6HUV - chains A and G of the 28 polymer chains in the assembly; structure by X-ray diffraction, 3.10 A resolution.

Chain A:
Name: Proteasome subunit alpha type-2
Source organism: Saccharomyces cerevisiae (strain ATCC 204508 / S288c)
Notes: EC 3.4.25.1
Reference sequence: P23639 (PSA2_YEAST); residues 1-250 here = UniProt positions 1-250
Chain sequence (250 residues; numbered 1 to 250; the number before each row is that of its first residue):
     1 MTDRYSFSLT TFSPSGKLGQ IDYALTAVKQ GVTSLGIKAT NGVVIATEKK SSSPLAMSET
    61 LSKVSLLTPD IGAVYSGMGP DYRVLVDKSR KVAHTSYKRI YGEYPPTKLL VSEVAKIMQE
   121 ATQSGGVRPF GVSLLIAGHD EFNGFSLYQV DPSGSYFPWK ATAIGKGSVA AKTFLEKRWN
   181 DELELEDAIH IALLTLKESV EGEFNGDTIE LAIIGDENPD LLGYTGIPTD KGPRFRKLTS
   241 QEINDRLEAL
Disordered / not traced: 220-229
Swiss-Prot annotation at these positions:
  - cross-link: Lys108 (Glycyl lysine isopeptide (Lys-Gly) (interchain with G-Cter in ubiquitin))

Chain G:
Name: Proteasome subunit alpha type-1
Source organism: Saccharomyces cerevisiae (strain ATCC 204508 / S288c)
Notes: EC 3.4.25.1
Reference sequence: P21243 (PSA1_YEAST); residues -8 to 243 here correspond to UniProt positions 1-252 (UniProt number = residue number + 9)
Chain sequence (252 residues; each row starts with the number of its first residue; numbers below 1 keep their minus sign (Met-8 is residue -8)):
    -8 MSGAAAASAA GYDRHITIFS PEGRLYQVEY AFKATNQTNI NSLAVRGKDC TVVISQKKVP
    52 DKLLDPTTVS YIFCISRTIG MVVNGPIPDA RNAALRAKAE AAEFRYKYGY DMPCDVLAKR
   112 MANLSQIYTQ RAYMRPLGVI LTFVSVDEEL GPSIYKTDPA GYYVGYKATA TGPKQQEITT
   172 NLENHFKKSK IDHINEESWE KVVEFAITHM IDALGTEFSK NDLEVGVATK DKFFTLSAEN
   232 IEERLVAIAE QD
Disordered / not traced: -8 to 1, 243
Metal / ion sites: Mg2+: Thr8, Tyr119, Arg122, Met125

Chain A / chain G interface:
Residue-residue contacts (67; chain A residue first):
  Met1(A) with Tyr124(G), hydrophobic
  Asp3(A) with Tyr124(G)
  Tyr5(A) with Ile7(G); Ala123(G), hydrophobic; Tyr124(G), hydrophobic
  Leu9(A) with Ile9(G), hydrophobic; Ala123(G), hydrophobic
  Gln20(A) with Ile9(G); Phe10(G), hydrogen bond (side chain-backbone)
  Tyr23(A) with Phe10(G), hydrophobic; Ser11(G); Pro12(G), hydrophobic; Gly14(G)
  Ala24(A) with Phe10(G), hydrophobic
  Thr26(A) with Pro12(G); Glu13(G)
  Ala27(A) with Gly14(G)
  Ser52(A) with Tyr153(G), hydrogen bond
  Ser53(A) with Glu174(G)
  Pro54(A) with Lys158(G); Glu174(G)
  Leu55(A) with Tyr157(G); Lys158(G), hydrogen bond (backbone-backbone); Ala159(G); Thr170(G); Glu174(G); Phe177(G), hydrophobic
  Ala56(A) with Gly156(G); Tyr157(G), hydrophobic
  Met57(A) with Val155(G); Gly156(G), hydrogen bond (backbone-backbone); Tyr157(G); Lys158(G)
  Thr60(A) with Tyr146(G); Val155(G); Gly156(G), hydrogen bond (side chain-backbone)
  Leu61(A) with Tyr153(G), hydrophobic
  Met78(A) with Phe10(G), hydrophobic; Leu16(G), hydrophobic
  Pro80(A) with Gln117(G); Ala151(G); Gly152(G); Tyr153(G)
  Asp81(A) with Gln117(G)
  Arg83(A) with Ala113(G), hydrogen bond (side chain-backbone); Asn114(G); Gly152(G), hydrogen bond (side chain-backbone); Tyr154(G)
  Val84(A) with Asn114(G); Gln117(G)
  Asp87(A) with Lys110(G), salt bridge; Asn114(G)
  Ala121(A) with Gln121(G)
  Gly126(A) with Gln121(G); Arg122(G); Ala123(G), hydrogen bond (backbone-backbone)
  Val127(A) with Gln121(G); Arg122(G)
  Arg128(A) with Thr8(G); Phe10(G); Leu16(G); Thr120(G), hydrogen bond (side chain-backbone); Gln121(G), hydrogen bond (backbone-backbone)
  Pro129(A) with Phe10(G); Gln121(G)
  Phe130(A) with Gln121(G)
  Gly131(A) with Phe10(G)
Other interface residues (no listed pair), chain A (32 interface residues in all): Thr2, Gln30
Other interface residues (no listed pair), chain G (33 interface residues in all): Arg37, Leu173

In short:
32 residues of chain A and 33 residues of chain G are in contact, with 10 hydrogen bonds and 1 salt bridge.
Polar contacts include Asp87(A)-Lys110(G), Gln20(A)-Phe10(G) and Ser52(A)-Tyr153(G). Thr8(G), Tyr119(G),
Arg122(G) and Met125(G) coordinate Mg2+.
Here chain A is Proteasome subunit alpha type-2 and chain G is Proteasome subunit alpha type-1, both from
Saccharomyces cerevisiae (strain ATCC 204508 / S288c). Entry 6HUV (Yeast 20S proteasome with human beta2c
(S171G) in complex with 39) was determined by X-ray diffraction, deposited together with 6HTB, 6HTC, 6HTD,
6HTP, 6HTR, 6HUB and 30 further entries.
